Entry 8Q19 (X-ray diffraction, 2.63 A resolution); this record covers chain A.

# Chain A
Protein: Carbonic anhydrase 9
From: Homo sapiens
Notes: EC 4.2.1.1
UniProtKB: Q16790 (CAH9_HUMAN); residues 5-259 here correspond to UniProt positions 137-391 (UniProt number = residue number + 132)
Amino-acid sequence (257 residues; each row starts with the number of its first residue):
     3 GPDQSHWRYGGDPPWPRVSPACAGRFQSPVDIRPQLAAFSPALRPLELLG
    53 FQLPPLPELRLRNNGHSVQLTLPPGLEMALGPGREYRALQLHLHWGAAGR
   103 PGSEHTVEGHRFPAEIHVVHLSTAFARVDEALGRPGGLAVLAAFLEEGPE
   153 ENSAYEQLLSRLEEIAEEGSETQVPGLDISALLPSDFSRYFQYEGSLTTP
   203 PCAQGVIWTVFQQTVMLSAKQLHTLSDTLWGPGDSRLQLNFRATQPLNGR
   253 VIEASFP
Disordered / not traced: 3-8
Disulfides: C24-C204
Differences from the reference sequence: expression tag (3-4); engineered mutation S42 (Cys174 in Q16790), Q214 (Asn346 in Q16790)
Bound ions: Zn2+: H94, H96, H119 (together with Sulfonamide)
Residues lining bound ligands: Sulfonamide (IQ2; 2-but-2-ynyl-1,1,3-tris(oxidanylidene)-1,2-benzothiazole-6-sulfonamide): Q92, H94, H96, E106, H119, V121, V130, L134, V142, L199, T200, T201, P202, P203, W210
Curated features (UniProtKB/Swiss-Prot):
  - active site: H68 (Proton donor/acceptor)
  - binding site (Zn(2+)): H94, H96, H119
  - binding site (substrate): T200, T201
What the authors report for this chain:
  - Zn2+ coordination: H94
  - binding site for Sulfonamide: Q92, T200, P202

# Summary
Ligands of chain A: Sulfonamide. The Zn2+ site is built by H94, H96 and H119. From UniProt: active-site
residue H68, 3 Zn2+-binding residues and substrate-binding residues T200 and T201. From the paper: a binding
site for Sulfonamide at Q92, T200 and P202; Zn2+ coordination by H94.
Chain A is Carbonic anhydrase 9 (Homo sapiens); the structure, The Crystal Structure of Human Carbonic
Anhydrase IX in Complex with Sulfonamide, was determined by X-ray diffraction, deposited together with 8Q18.
